PDB entry 7YRR | electron microscopy, 4.30 A resolution (low resolution: residue-level contacts below are approximate; hydrogen-bond / salt-bridge calls are withheld) | chains A and B of the 4 polymer chains in the assembly

# Chain A (and B)
Name: Insulin-like growth factor 1 receptor
Source organism: Homo sapiens
Notes: EC 2.7.10.1; chain B of this document is another copy of the same molecule, construct and numbering; everything in this record applies to it too
UniProtKB: P08069 (IGF1R_HUMAN); residues 1-897 here correspond to UniProt positions 31-927 (UniProt number = residue number + 30)
Amino-acid sequence (897 residues; numbered 1 to 897; the number before each row is that of its first residue):
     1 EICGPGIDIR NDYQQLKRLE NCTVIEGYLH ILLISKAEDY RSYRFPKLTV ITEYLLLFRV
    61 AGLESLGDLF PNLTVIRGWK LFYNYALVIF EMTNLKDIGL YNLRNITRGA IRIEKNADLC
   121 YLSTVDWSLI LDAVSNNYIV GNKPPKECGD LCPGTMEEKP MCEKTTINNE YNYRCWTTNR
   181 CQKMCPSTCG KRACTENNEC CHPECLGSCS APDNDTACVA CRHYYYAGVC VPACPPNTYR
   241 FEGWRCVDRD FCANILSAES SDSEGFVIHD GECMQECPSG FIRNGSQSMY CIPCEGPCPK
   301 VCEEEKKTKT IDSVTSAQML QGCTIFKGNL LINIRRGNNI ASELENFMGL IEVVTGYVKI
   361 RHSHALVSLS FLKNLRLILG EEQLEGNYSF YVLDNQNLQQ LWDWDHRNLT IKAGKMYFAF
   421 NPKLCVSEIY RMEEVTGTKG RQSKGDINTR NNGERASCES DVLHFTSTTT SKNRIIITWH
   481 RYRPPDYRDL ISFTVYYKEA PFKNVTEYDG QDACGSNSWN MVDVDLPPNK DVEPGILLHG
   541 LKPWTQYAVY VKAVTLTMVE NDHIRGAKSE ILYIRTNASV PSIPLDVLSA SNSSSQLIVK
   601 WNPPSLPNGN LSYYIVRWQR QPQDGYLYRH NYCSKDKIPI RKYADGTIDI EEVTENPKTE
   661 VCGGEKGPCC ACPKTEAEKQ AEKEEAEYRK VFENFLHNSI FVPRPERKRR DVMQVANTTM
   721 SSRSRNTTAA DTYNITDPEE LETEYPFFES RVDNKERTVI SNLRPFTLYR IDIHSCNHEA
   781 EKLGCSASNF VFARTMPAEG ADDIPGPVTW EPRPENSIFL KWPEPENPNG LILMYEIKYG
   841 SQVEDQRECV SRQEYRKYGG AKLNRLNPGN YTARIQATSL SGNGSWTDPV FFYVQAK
Not modelled in the structure: 32, 50-51, 120-122, 136, 140-141, 174, 197, 360, 390, 397, 423, 481-482, 490, 499, 529, 547, 620-621, 631-666, 706-743, 789 (chain B: 32, 50-51, 114, 174, 234, 360, 385-386, 390, 575, 606, 631-666, 706-743, 789)
Cystine bridges: Cys3-Cys22, Cys152-Cys175, Cys162-Cys181, Cys185-Cys194, Cys189-Cys200, Cys201-Cys209, Cys205-Cys218, Cys221-Cys230, Cys234-Cys246, Cys252-Cys273, Cys277-Cys291, Cys302-Cys323, Cys669-Cys672, Cys776-Cys785
Swiss-Prot annotation at these positions:
  - glycosylation (N-linked (GlcNAc...) asparagine): Asn21, Asn72, Asn105, Asn214, Asn284, Asn387, Asn408, Asn504, Asn577, Asn592, Asn610, Asn717, Asn726, Asn734, Asn870, Asn883

# Chain A / chain B interface
Residue-residue contacts (134; chain A residue first):
  Asp8(A) - Ser699(B)
  Asp8(A) - Ile700(B)
  Arg10(A) - Ser699(B)
  Arg10(A) - Ile700(B)
  Arg10(A) - Phe701(B)
  Asn11(A) - Phe701(B)
  His30(A) - Phe695(B)
  Leu33(A) - Leu696(B)
  Leu33(A) - His697(B)
  Leu33(A) - Ile700(B)
  Leu33(A) - Phe701(B)
  Leu56(A) - Phe692(B)
  Leu56(A) - Phe695(B)
  Leu56(A) - Leu696(B)
  Phe58(A) - Phe692(B)
  Phe58(A) - Glu693(B)
  Phe58(A) - Leu696(B)
  Phe58(A) - His697(B)
  Phe82(A) - Tyr688(B)
  Phe82(A) - Val691(B)
  Phe82(A) - Asn694(B)
  Phe82(A) - Phe695(B)
  Tyr83(A) - Glu687(B)
  Tyr83(A) - Tyr688(B)
  Tyr85(A) - Tyr688(B)
  Val88(A) - Tyr688(B)
  Val88(A) - Phe692(B)
  Phe90(A) - Tyr688(B)
  Phe90(A) - Arg689(B)
  Phe90(A) - Phe692(B)
  Phe90(A) - Glu693(B)
  Arg112(A) - Glu684(B)
  Arg112(A) - Glu685(B)
  Arg112(A) - Glu687(B)
  Arg112(A) - Tyr688(B)
  Lys115(A) - Glu685(B)
  Tyr138(A) - Ala681(B)
  Tyr138(A) - Glu684(B)
  Tyr138(A) - Glu685(B)
  Arg335(A) - Met521(B)
  Arg335(A) - Asp523(B)
  Arg335(A) - Val554(B)
  Arg336(A) - Asn338(B)
  Arg336(A) - Asp512(B)
  Arg336(A) - Ala513(B)
  Arg336(A) - Asn517(B)
  Asn338(A) - Arg336(B)
  Asn338(A) - Asn338(B)
  Asn339(A) - Arg336(B)
  Arg361(A) - Ile491(B)
  Arg361(A) - Leu556(B)
  His362(A) - Thr555(B)
  Leu393(A) - Leu556(B)
  Asp394(A) - Leu556(B)
  Phe420(A) - Met558(B)
  Arg488(A) - Phe420(B)
  Ile491(A) - Arg361(B)
  Ser492(A) - Arg335(B)
  Asp512(A) - Arg335(B)
  Asp512(A) - Arg336(B)
  Ala513(A) - Arg336(B)
  Asn517(A) - Arg336(B)
  Met521(A) - Arg335(B)
  Val554(A) - His362(B)
  Thr555(A) - His362(B)
  Thr555(A) - Asp394(B)
  Leu556(A) - Leu393(B)
  Leu556(A) - Asp394(B)
  Leu556(A) - Phe420(B)
  Met558(A) - Asp394(B)
  Met558(A) - Phe420(B)
  Met558(A) - Asn451(B)
  Gly667(A) - Cys672(B)
  Gly667(A) - Pro673(B)
  Gly667(A) - Lys674(B)
  Gly667(A) - Thr675(B)
  Pro668(A) - Cys669(B)
  Pro668(A) - Cys672(B)
  Pro668(A) - Thr675(B)
  Cys669(A) - Cys669(B)
  Cys669(A) - Cys672(B)
  Cys670(A) - Cys669(B)
  Cys670(A) - Cys670(B)
  Cys670(A) - Ala671(B)
  Cys670(A) - Cys672(B)
  Ala671(A) - Cys670(B)
  Cys672(A) - Cys670(B)
  Pro673(A) - Cys669(B)
  Pro673(A) - Cys670(B)
  Lys674(A) - Gly667(B)
  Lys674(A) - Pro668(B)
  Lys674(A) - Cys669(B)
  Lys674(A) - Cys670(B)
  Thr675(A) - Pro668(B)
  Thr675(A) - Cys670(B)
  Glu676(A) - Gly667(B)
  Glu676(A) - Pro668(B)
  Ala677(A) - Gly667(B)
  Ala677(A) - Pro668(B)
  Lys679(A) - Gly667(B)
  Lys679(A) - Pro668(B)
  Glu684(A) - Tyr138(B)
  Glu685(A) - Tyr138(B)
  Tyr688(A) - Tyr85(B)
  Tyr688(A) - Arg112(B)
  Tyr688(A) - Tyr138(B)
  Arg689(A) - Phe90(B)
  Arg689(A) - Lys115(B)
  Val691(A) - Tyr83(B)
  Val691(A) - Arg112(B)
  Phe692(A) - Phe90(B)
  Phe692(A) - Arg112(B)
  Phe692(A) - Lys115(B)
  Phe692(A) - Tyr138(B)
  Glu693(A) - Phe90(B)
  Phe695(A) - His30(B)
  Phe695(A) - Tyr54(B)
  Phe695(A) - Leu56(B)
  Phe695(A) - Phe82(B)
  Phe695(A) - Val88(B)
  Phe695(A) - Arg112(B)
  Leu696(A) - Phe58(B)
  Leu696(A) - Phe90(B)
  Ser699(A) - His30(B)
  Ser699(A) - Phe82(B)
  Ile700(A) - Ile31(B)
  Ile700(A) - Leu33(B)
  Ile700(A) - Leu56(B)
  Ile700(A) - Phe58(B)
  Phe701(A) - Asn11(B)
  Phe701(A) - Leu33(B)
  Pro703(A) - Asp8(B)
  Pro703(A) - Arg10(B)
  Arg704(A) - Asn11(B)
Also at the interface, not in a pair above, chain A (69 interface residues in all): Ile9, Asn84, Glu114, Asp312, Asn451, Asp523, Asn694, Asn698
Also at the interface, not in a pair above, chain B (67 interface residues in all): Asn136, Ser492, Gln511, Thr557, Asn561, Val702

# Summary
69 residues of chain A and 67 residues of chain B are in contact.
Both chains are Insulin-like growth factor 1 receptor (Homo sapiens). Entry 7YRR (Cryo-EM structure of IGF1R
with two IGF1 complex) was determined by electron microscopy.
